Entry 4ZTR (X-ray diffraction, 2.85 A resolution); this record covers chain A.

== Chain A ==
Molecule: Aurora kinase A
From: Homo sapiens
Notes: EC 2.7.11.1
UniProtKB: O14965 (AURKA_HUMAN); residue numbers follow UniProt; this construct covers 122-403
Amino-acid sequence (285 residues; row label = number of the first residue in the row):
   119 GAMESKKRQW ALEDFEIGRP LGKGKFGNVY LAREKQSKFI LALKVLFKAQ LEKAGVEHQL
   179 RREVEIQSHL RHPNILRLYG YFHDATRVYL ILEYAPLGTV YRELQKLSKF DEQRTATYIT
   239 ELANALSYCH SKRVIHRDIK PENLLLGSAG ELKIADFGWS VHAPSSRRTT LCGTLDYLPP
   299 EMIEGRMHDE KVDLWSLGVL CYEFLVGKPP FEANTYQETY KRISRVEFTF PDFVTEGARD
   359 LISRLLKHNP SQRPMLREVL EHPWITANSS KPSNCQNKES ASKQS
Disordered / not traced: 119-126, 278-290, 389-403
Construct notes: expression tag (119-121)
Small-molecule neighbours: 4RJ (6-({4-[(Z)-{(2Z)-2-[(4-ethylphenyl)imino]-3-methyl-4-oxo-1,3-thiazolidin-5-ylidene}methyl]pyridin-2-yl}amino)pyridine-3-carboxylic acid): Arg137, Leu139, Gly140, Lys141, Gly142, Gly145, Val147, Ala160, Lys162, Gln185, Leu194, Arg195, Leu196, Leu208, Leu210, Glu211, Tyr212, Ala213, Pro214, Gly216, Arg220, Leu263, Ala273, Asp274, Phe275
UniProt features mapped onto this chain:
  - region: His280 to Leu293 (Activation segment)
  - active site: Asp256 (Proton acceptor)
  - binding site (ATP): Lys143, Lys162, Glu211 to Ala213, Glu260, Asn261, Asp274
  - modified residue: Thr287 (Phosphothreonine), Thr288 (Phosphothreonine), Ser342 (Phosphoserine)
  - cross-link: Lys258 (Glycyl lysine isopeptide (Lys-Gly) (interchain with G-Cter in SUMO2))

== Summary ==
Bound to chain A: compound 4RJ. UniProt lists active-site residue Asp256 and 8 ATP-binding residues.
Chain A is Aurora kinase A (Homo sapiens); the structure, Human Aurora A catalytic domain bound to FK1141, was
determined by X-ray diffraction, deposited together with 4ZS0, 4ZTQ and 4ZTS.
